PDB entry 6Y9Y | electron microscopy, 6.10 A resolution (low resolution: residue-level contacts below are approximate; hydrogen-bond / salt-bridge calls are withheld) | chains B and j of the 13 polymer chains in the assembly

== Chain B (and j) ==
Name: Gag-Pol polyprotein
Source organism: Human immunodeficiency virus 1
Notes: EC 3.4.23.16, 2.7.7.49, 2.7.7.7, 3.1.26.13, 3.1.13.2, 2.7.7.-, 3.1.-.-; chain j of this document is another copy of the same molecule, construct and numbering; everything in this record applies to it too
UniProt: P0C6F2 (POL_HV1LW); residues 1-220 here correspond to UniProt positions 133-352 (UniProt number = residue number + 132)
Amino-acid sequence (220 residues; numbered 1 to 220; the number before each row is that of its first residue):
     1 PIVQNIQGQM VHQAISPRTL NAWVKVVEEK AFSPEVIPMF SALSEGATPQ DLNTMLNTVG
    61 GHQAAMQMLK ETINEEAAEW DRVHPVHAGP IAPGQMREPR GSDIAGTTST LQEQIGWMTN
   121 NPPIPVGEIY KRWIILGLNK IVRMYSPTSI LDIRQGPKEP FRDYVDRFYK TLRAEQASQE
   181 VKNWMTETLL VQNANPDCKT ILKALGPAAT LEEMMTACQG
Disulfides: C198-C218
Curated features (UniProtKB/Swiss-Prot):
  - region: N57 to Q95 (Interaction with human PPIA/CYPA and NUP153)
  - site: G89, P90 (Cis/trans isomerization of proline peptide bond)

== Interface between chain B and chain j ==
Contacting residue pairs - 10 pairs, chain B then chain j:
  L151(B) - L151(j)
  E175(B) - W184(j)
  S178(B) - E180(j)
  V181(B) - V181(j)
  W184(B) - L151(j)
  W184(B) - E175(j)
  W184(B) - Q176(j)
  W184(B) - M185(j)
  M185(B) - W184(j)
  Q192(B) - D152(j)
Interface residues without a listed pair, chain B (10 interface residues in all): A177, E180, T188
Interface residues without a listed pair, chain j (10 interface residues in all): S149, A177

== In short ==
Chain B and chain j each contribute 10 residues to their interface.
Both chains are Gag-Pol polyprotein (Human immunodeficiency virus 1). Entry 6Y9Y (Structure of the native
full-length HIV-1 capsid protein in complex with Cyclophilin A from helical assembly ...) was determined by
electron microscopy (same publication as 6Y9V, 6Y9W, 6Y9X, 6Y9Z and 6ZDJ).
